Entry 5C26 (X-ray diffraction, 1.95 A resolution); this record covers chains A and B.

# Chain A
Name: Tyrosine-protein kinase SYK
Organism: Homo sapiens
Notes: EC 2.7.10.2
UniProt: P43405 (KSYK_HUMAN); residue numbers follow UniProt; this construct covers 343-635
Chain sequence (299 residues; numbered 343 to 641; the number before each row is that of its first residue):
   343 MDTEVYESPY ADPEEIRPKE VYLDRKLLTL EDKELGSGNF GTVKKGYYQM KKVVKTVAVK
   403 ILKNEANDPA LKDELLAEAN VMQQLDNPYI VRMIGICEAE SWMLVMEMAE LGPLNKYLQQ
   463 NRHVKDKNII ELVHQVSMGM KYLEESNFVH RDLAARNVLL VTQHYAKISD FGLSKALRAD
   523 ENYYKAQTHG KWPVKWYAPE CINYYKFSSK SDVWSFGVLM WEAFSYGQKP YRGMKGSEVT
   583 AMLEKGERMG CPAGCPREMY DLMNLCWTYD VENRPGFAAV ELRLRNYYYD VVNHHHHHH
Not modelled in the structure: 343-362, 637-641
Sequence notes: expression tag (636-641)
Modified residues: Tyr525 (O-phosphotyrosine; PTR); Tyr526 (O-phosphotyrosine; PTR)
Swiss-Prot annotation at these positions:
  - active site: Asp494 (Proton acceptor)
  - binding site (ATP): Leu377 to Val385, Lys402
  - modified residue: Thr345 (Phosphothreonine), Tyr348 (Phosphotyrosine), Ser350 (Phosphoserine), Tyr352 (Phosphotyrosine), Tyr364 (Phosphotyrosine), Ser379 (Phosphoserine), Thr384 (Phosphothreonine), Tyr484 (Phosphotyrosine), Tyr507 (Phosphotyrosine), Tyr525 (Phosphotyrosine), Tyr526 (Phosphotyrosine), Thr530 (Phosphothreonine), Tyr546 (Phosphotyrosine), Ser579 (Phosphoserine), Thr582 (Phosphothreonine), Tyr629 (Phosphotyrosine), Tyr630 (Phosphotyrosine), Tyr631 (Phosphotyrosine)
  - natural variant: Ala353 (A353T: In IMD82), Met450 (M450I: In IMD82), Ser550 (S550F: In IMD82; S550Y: In IMD82)
  - mutagenesis: Tyr630 (Y630F: Loss of interaction with BLNK)
Small-molecule neighbours: 50H (3-{8-[(3,4-dimethoxyphenyl)amino]imidazo[1,2-a]pyrazin-6-yl}benzamide): Leu377, Gly378, Phe382, Val385, Ala400, Lys402, Val433, Met448, Glu449, Met450, Ala451, Glu452, Leu453, Gly454, Pro455, Lys458, Leu501, Asp512

# Chain B
Name: Glu-val-ptr-glu-ser-pro
Organism: Homo sapiens
Chain sequence (6 residues; row label = number of the first residue in the row):
   346 EVYESP
Modified residues: Tyr348 (O-phosphotyrosine; PTR)

# How chain A and chain B interact
Residue-residue contacts (20):
  Asp494(A) - Tyr348(B)
  Arg498(A) - Val347(B)
  Arg498(A) - Tyr348(B)
  Asn499(A) - Tyr348(B)
  Asp512(A) - Tyr348(B)
  His531(A) - Glu349(B)
  His531(A) - Pro351(B)
  Gly532(A) - Glu349(B)
  Gly532(A) - Ser350(B)
  Gly532(A) - Pro351(B)
  Lys533(A) - Tyr348(B)
  Lys533(A) - Glu349(B)
  Lys533(A) - Ser350(B)
  Trp534(A) - Val347(B)
  Trp534(A) - Tyr348(B)
  Trp534(A) - Glu349(B)  hydrogen bond (backbone-backbone)
  Pro535(A) - Val347(B)
  Pro535(A) - Tyr348(B)
  Lys577(A) - Glu349(B)
  Gly578(A) - Glu349(B)  hydrogen bond (backbone-side chain)
Other interface residues (no listed pair), chain A (14 interface residues in all): Val536, Lys537, Trp538
Other interface residues (no listed pair), chain B (6 interface residues in all): Glu346

# Overview
Chain A and chain B form an interface of 14 and 6 residues respectively, with 2 hydrogen bonds. Among the
polar pairs are Gly578(A)-Glu349(B) and Trp534(A)-Glu349(B). Bound to chain A: compound 50H.
Chain A is Tyrosine-protein kinase SYK and chain B is Glu-val-ptr-glu-ser-pro, both from Homo sapiens; the
structure, Crystal structure of SYK in complex with compound 1, was determined by X-ray diffraction, deposited
together with 5C27.
